Entry 8X2Y (electron microscopy, 4.10 A resolution (low resolution: residue-level contacts below are approximate; hydrogen-bond / salt-bridge calls are withheld)); this record covers chains A and J of the 14 polymer chains in the assembly.

== Chain A ==
Protein: Histone H3
Source organism: Saccharomyces cerevisiae
UniProt: A0A6A5Q536 (A0A6A5Q536_YEASX); residues 0-135 here correspond to UniProt positions 1-136 (UniProt number = residue number + 1)
Amino-acid sequence (136 residues; row label = number of the first residue in the row; numbering starts at 0):
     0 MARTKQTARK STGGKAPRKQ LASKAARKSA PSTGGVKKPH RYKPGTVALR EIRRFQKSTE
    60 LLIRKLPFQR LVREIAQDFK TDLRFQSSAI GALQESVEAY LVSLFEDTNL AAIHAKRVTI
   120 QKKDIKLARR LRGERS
Not modelled in the structure: 0-37, 135

== Chain J ==
Molecule: 146-nt DNA strand
Source organism: Saccharomyces cerevisiae
Sequence (146 nucleotides; numbered 147 to 292; the number before each row is that of its first residue):
   147 ATCAATATCC ACCTGCAGAT TCTACCAAAA GTGTATTTGG AAACTGCTCC ATCAAAAGGC
   207 ATGTTCAGCG GAATTCCGCT GAACATGCCT TTTGATGGAG CAGTTTCCAA ATACACTTTT
   267 GGTAGAATCT GCAGGTGGAT ATTGAT

== Interface between chain A and chain J ==
Residue-residue contacts - 16 pairs, chain A then chain J:
  Arg40(A) with DA229(J); DC230(J)
  Tyr41(A) with DT152(J); DA153(J); DC230(J)
  Pro43(A) with DA229(J)
  Gly44(A) with DA229(J)
  Val46(A) with DA229(J)
  Arg49(A) with DA153(J); DT154(J)
  Arg63(A) with DT238(J)
  Lys64(A) with DT238(J)
  Leu65(A) with DT238(J)
  Pro66(A) with DT237(J)
  Arg69(A) with DT237(J)
  Arg83(A) with DG246(J)
Interface residues without a listed pair, chain A (18 interface residues in all): His39, Lys42, Thr45, Ala47, Glu50, Arg52
Interface residues without a listed pair, chain J (10 interface residues in all): DC155, DA228

== Summary ==
18 residues of chain A and 10 residues of chain J are in contact.
Chain A is Histone H3 and chain J is a 146-nt DNA strand, both from Saccharomyces cerevisiae; the structure,
The class1 of piccolo NuA4 bound to the H2A.Z nucleosome complex at harboring state, was determined by
electron microscopy together with 8X2X, 8X2Z, 8X30, 8X31 and 8X32 from the same study.
